5VHI - chains V and e of the 19 polymer chains in the assembly; structure by electron microscopy, 6.80 A resolution (low resolution: residue-level contacts below are approximate; hydrogen-bond / salt-bridge calls are withheld).

== Chain V ==
Protein: 26S proteasome non-ATPase regulatory subunit 3
Organism: Homo sapiens
UniProtKB: O43242 (PSMD3_HUMAN); residue numbers follow UniProt; this construct covers 18-505
Chain sequence (488 residues; row label = number of the first residue in the row):
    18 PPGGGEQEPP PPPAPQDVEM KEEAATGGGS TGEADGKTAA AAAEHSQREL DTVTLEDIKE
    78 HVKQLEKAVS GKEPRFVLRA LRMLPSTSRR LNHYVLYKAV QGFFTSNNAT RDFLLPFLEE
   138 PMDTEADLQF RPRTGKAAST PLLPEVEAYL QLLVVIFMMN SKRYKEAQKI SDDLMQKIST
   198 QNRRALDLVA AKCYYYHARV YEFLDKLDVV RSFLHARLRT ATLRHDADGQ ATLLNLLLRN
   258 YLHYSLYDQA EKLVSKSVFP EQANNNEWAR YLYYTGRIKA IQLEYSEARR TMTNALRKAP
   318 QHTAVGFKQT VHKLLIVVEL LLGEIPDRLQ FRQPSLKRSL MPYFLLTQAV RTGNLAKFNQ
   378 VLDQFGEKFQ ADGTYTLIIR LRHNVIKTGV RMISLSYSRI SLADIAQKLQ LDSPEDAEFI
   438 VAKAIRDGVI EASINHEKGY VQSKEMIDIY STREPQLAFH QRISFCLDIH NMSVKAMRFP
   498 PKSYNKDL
Curated features (UniProtKB/Swiss-Prot):
  - modified residue (Phosphoserine): Ser418, Ser430
  - cross-link: Lys38 (Glycyl lysine isopeptide (Lys-Gly) (interchain with G-Cter in SUMO1))

== Chain e ==
Protein: 26S proteasome complex subunit SEM1
Organism: Homo sapiens
UniProtKB: P60896 (SEM1_HUMAN); residue numbers follow UniProt; this construct covers 1-70
Chain sequence (70 residues; each row starts with the number of its first residue):
     1 MSEKKQPVDL GLLEEDDEFE EFPAEDWAGL DEDEDAHVWE DNWDDDNVED DFSNQLRAEL
    61 EKHGYKMETS

== Chain V / chain e interface ==
Pairs across the interface (36):
  Thr71(V) - Met1(e)
  Thr71(V) - Ser2(e)
  Asp74(V) - Ser2(e)
  Asp74(V) - Glu3(e)
  Asp74(V) - Gln6(e)
  Lys209(V) - Glu3(e)
  Tyr212(V) - Met1(e)
  Tyr212(V) - Lys4(e)
  Tyr213(V) - Glu3(e)
  Arg216(V) - Glu3(e)
  Arg216(V) - Gln6(e)
  Arg256(V) - Lys4(e)
  Asn283(V) - Met1(e)
  Arg287(V) - Met1(e)
  Arg287(V) - Ser2(e)
  Arg287(V) - Lys4(e)
  Tyr291(V) - Lys4(e)
  His319(V) - Lys5(e)
  Thr320(V) - Lys5(e)
  Gly323(V) - Val8(e)
  Phe324(V) - Lys5(e)
  Gln326(V) - Val8(e)
  Gln326(V) - Leu12(e)
  Asp344(V) - Trp43(e)
  Leu346(V) - Trp39(e)
  Leu346(V) - Glu40(e)
  Leu346(V) - Trp43(e)
  Arg349(V) - Trp39(e)
  Met358(V) - Trp27(e)
  Phe361(V) - Asp46(e)
  Leu362(V) - Asp50(e)
  Gln365(V) - Asn47(e)
  Gln365(V) - Asp50(e)
  Arg368(V) - Trp43(e)
  Arg368(V) - Asn47(e)
  Lys385(V) - Glu15(e)
Also at the interface, not in a pair above, chain V (31 interface residues in all): Val70, Thr327, Ile342, Arg345, Arg355, Ser356, Thr369
Also at the interface, not in a pair above, chain e (19 interface residues in all): Pro23, Ala24, Asp51

== In short ==
31 residues of chain V and 19 residues of chain e are in contact.
Chain V is 26S proteasome non-ATPase regulatory subunit 3 and chain e is 26S proteasome complex subunit SEM1,
both from Homo sapiens; the structure, Conformational Landscape of the p28-Bound Human Proteasome Regulatory
Particle, was determined by electron microscopy together with 5VGZ, 5VHF, 5VHH, 5VHJ, 5VHM, 5VHN and 5 further
entries from the same study.
